Entry 7CTL (X-ray diffraction, 1.97 A resolution); this record covers chain A.

Chain A:
Name: Alpha-glucosidase, putative
Source organism: Thermotoga maritima (strain ATCC 43589 / MSB8 / DSM 3109 / JCM 10099)
UniProt: Q9WZL1 (Q9WZL1_THEMA); numbering as in UniProt (aligned over 1-471)
Sequence (483 residues; row label = number of the first residue in the row; numbers below 1 keep their minus sign (Met-11 is residue -11)):
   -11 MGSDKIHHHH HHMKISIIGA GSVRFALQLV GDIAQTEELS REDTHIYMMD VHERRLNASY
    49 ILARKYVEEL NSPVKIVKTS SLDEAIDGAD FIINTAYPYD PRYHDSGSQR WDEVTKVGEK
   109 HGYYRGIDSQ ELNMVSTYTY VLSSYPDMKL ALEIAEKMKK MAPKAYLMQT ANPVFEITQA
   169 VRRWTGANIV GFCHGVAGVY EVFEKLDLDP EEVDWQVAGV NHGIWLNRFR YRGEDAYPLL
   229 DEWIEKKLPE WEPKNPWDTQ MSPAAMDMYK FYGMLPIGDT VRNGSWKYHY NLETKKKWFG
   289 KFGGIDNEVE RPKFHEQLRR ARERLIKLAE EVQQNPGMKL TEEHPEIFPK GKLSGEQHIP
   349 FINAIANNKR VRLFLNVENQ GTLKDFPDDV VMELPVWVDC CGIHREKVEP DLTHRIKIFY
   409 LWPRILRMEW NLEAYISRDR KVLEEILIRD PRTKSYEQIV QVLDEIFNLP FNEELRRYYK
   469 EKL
Disordered / not traced: -11 to -1, 469-471
Sequence notes: expression tag (-11 to 0)
Small-molecule neighbours: NADH (NAI; 1,4-dihydronicotinamide adenine dinucleotide): Ile6, Gly7, Gly9, Ser10, Phe13, Met37, Asp38, Val39, His40, Arg43, Thr83, Ala84, Tyr85, Pro86, Tyr87, Ser94, Gly95, Leu138, Thr158, Ala159, Asn160, Phe180, Arg310, Glu344, His346
From the paper describing this entry:
  - binding site for NADH: Phe13, Val39, Arg43, Ala84, Asn160
  - mutagenesis - R12A, R12K, T125D, N160A, D267A, R270A, R270K, R299A, R299F, R299W: abolished catalytic activity
  - conformationally variable residues (loop rearrangement, order/disorder transition, side-chain flip): His40, Arg43, Pro86 to Ser96
  - contacts within the chain: His40-Asp93 (hydrogen bond), Arg43-Asp93 (salt bridge)

Overview:
Ligands of chain A: NADH. The paper reports a binding site for NADH at Phe13, Val39 and Arg43 among others;
R12A, R12K and T125D, among others, abolish catalytic activity; 10 substitutions were tested in all.
Chain A is Alpha-glucosidase, putative (Thermotoga maritima (strain ATCC 43589 / MSB8 / DSM 3109 / JCM
10099)); the structure, Crystal structure of NADH bound holo form of alpha-glucuronidase (TM0752) from
Thermotoga maritima at 1.97 Angstrom ..., was determined by X-ray diffraction (same publication as 7CTD and
7CTM).
